6J8H - chains C and A of the 3 polymer chains in the assembly; structure by electron microscopy, 3.20 A resolution.

# Chain C
Protein: Sodium channel subunit beta-2
Source organism: Homo sapiens
UniProtKB: O60939 (SCN2B_HUMAN); numbering as in UniProt (aligned over 1-215)
Sequence (215 residues; row label = number of the first residue in the row):
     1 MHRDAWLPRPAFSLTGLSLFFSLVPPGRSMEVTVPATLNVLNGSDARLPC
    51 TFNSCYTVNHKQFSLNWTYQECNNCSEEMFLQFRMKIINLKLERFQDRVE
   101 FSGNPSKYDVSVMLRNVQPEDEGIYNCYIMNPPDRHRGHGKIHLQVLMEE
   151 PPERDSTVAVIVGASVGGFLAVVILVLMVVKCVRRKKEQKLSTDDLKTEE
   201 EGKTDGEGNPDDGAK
Unresolved in the structure: 1-28, 149-215
Disulfides: Cys50-Cys127, Cys72-Cys75
Glycans and other covalent adducts: N-acetylglucosamine (NAG) linked to Asn66
Swiss-Prot annotation at these positions:
  - site (Binds SCN2A): Tyr56, Arg135
  - modified residue: Ser192 (Phosphoserine), Thr204 (Phosphothreonine)
  - glycosylation (N-linked (GlcNAc...) asparagine): Asn42, Asn66, Asn74
  - natural variant: Arg28 (R28Q: In ATFB14; R28W: In ATFB14), Asp211 (D211G: Found in a patient with Brugada syndrome; uncertain significance)
  - mutagenesis: Cys55 (C55A/S: Does not bind alpha subunit. Loss of ability to protect alpha subunit from inhibition by the spider protoxin-II)

# Chain A
Protein: Sodium channel protein type 9 subunit alpha
Source organism: Homo sapiens
UniProtKB: Q15858 (SCN9A_HUMAN); numbering as in UniProt (aligned over 1-1988)
Sequence (2031 residues; row label = number of the first residue in the row; numbers below 1 keep their minus sign (Met-42 is residue -42)):
   -42 MASWSHPQFEKGGGARGGSGGGSWSHPQFEKGFDYKDDDDKGTMAMLPPP
     8 GPQSFVHFTKQSLALIEQRIAERKSKEPKEEKKDDDEEAPKPSSDLEAGK
    58 QLPFIYGDIPPGMVSEPLEDLDPYYADKKTFIVLNKGKTIFRFNATPALY
   108 MLSPFSPLRRISIKILVHSLFSMLIMCTILTNCIFMTMNNPPDWTKNVEY
   158 TFTGIYTFESLVKILARGFCVGEFTFLRDPWNWLDFVVIVFAYLTEFVNL
   208 GNVSALRTFRVLRALKTISVIPGLKTIVGALIQSVKKLSDVMILTVFCLS
   258 VFALIGLQLFMGNLKHKCFRNSLENNETLESIMNTLESEEDFRKYFYYLE
   308 GSKDALLCGFSTDSGQCPEGYTCVKIGRNPDYGYTSFDTFSWAFLALFRL
   358 MTQDYWENLYQQTLRAAGKTYMIFFVVVIFLGSFYLINLILAVVAMAYKE
   408 QNQANIEEAKQKELEFQQMLDRLKKEQEEAEAIAAAAAEYTSIRRSRIMG
   458 LSESSSETSKLSSKSAKERRNRRKKKNQKKLSSGEEKGDAEKLSKSESED
   508 SIRRKSFHLGVEGHRRAHEKRLSTPNQSPLSIRGSLFSARRSSRTSLFSF
   558 KGRGRDIGSETEFADDEHSIFGDNESRRGSLFVPHRPQERRSSNISQASR
   608 SPPMLPVNGKMHSAVDCNGVVSLVDGRSALMLPNGQLLPEVIIDKATSDD
   658 SGTTNQIHKKRRCSSYLLSEDMLNDPNLRQRAMSRASILTNTVEELEESR
   708 QKCPPWWYRFAHKFLIWNCSPYWIKFKKCIYFIVMDPFVDLAITICIVLN
   758 TLFMAMEHHPMTEEFKNVLAIGNLVFTGIFAAEMVLKLIAMDPYEYFQVG
   808 WNIFDSLIVTLSLVELFLADVEGLSVLRSFRLLRVFKLAKSWPTLNMLIK
   858 IIGNSVGALGNLTLVLAIIVFIFAVVGMQLFGKSYKECVCKINDDCTLPR
   908 WHMNDFFHSFLIVFRVLCGEWIETMWDCMEVAGQAMCLIVYMMVMVIGNL
   958 VVLNLFLALLLSSFSSDNLTAIEEDPDANNLQIAVTRIKKGINYVKQTLR
  1008 EFILKAFSKKPKISREIRQAEDLNTKKENYISNHTLAEMSKGHNFLKEKD
  1058 KISGFGSSVDKHLMEDSDGQSFIHNPSLTVTVPIAPGESDLENMNAEELS
  1108 SDSDSEYSKVRLNRSSSSECSTVDNPLPGEGEEAEAEPMNSDEPEACFTD
  1158 GCVWRFSCCQVNIESGKGKIWWNIRKTCYKIVEHSWFESFIVLMILLSSG
  1208 ALAFEDIYIERKKTIKIILEYADKIFTYIFILEMLLKWIAYGYKTYFTNA
  1258 WCWLDFLIVDVSLVTLVANTLGYSDLGPIKSLRTLRALRPLRALSRFEGM
  1308 RVVVNALIGAIPSIMNVLLVCLIFWLIFSIMGVNLFAGKFYECINTTDGS
  1358 RFPASQVPNRSECFALMNVSQNVRWKNLKVNFDNVGLGYLSLLQVATFKG
  1408 WTIIMYAAVDSVNVDKQPKYEYSLYMYIYFVVFIIFGSFFTLNLFIGVII
  1458 DNFNQQKKKLGGQDIFMTEEQKKYYNAMKKLGSKKPQKPIPRPGNKIQGC
  1508 IFDLVTNQAFDISIMVLICLNMVTMMVEKEGQSQHMTEVLYWINVVFIIL
  1558 FTGECVLKLISLRHYYFTVGWNIFDFVVVIISIVGMFLADLIETYFVSPT
  1608 LFRVIRLARIGRILRLVKGAKGIRTLLFALMMSLPALFNIGLLLFLVMFI
  1658 YAIFGMSNFAYVKKEDGINDMFNFETFGNSMICLFQITTSAGWDGLLAPI
  1708 LNSKPPDCDPKKVHPGSSVEGDCGNPSVGIFYFVSYIIISFLVVVNMYIA
  1758 VILENFSVATEESTEPLSEDDFEMFYEVWEKFDPDATQFIEFSKLSDFAA
  1808 ALDPPLLIAKPNKVQLIAMDLPMVSGDRIHCLDILFAFTKRVLGESGEMD
  1858 SLRSQMEERFMSANPSKVSYEPITTTLKRKQEDVSATVIQRAYRRYRLRQ
  1908 NVKNISSIYIKDGDRDDDLLNKKDMAFDNVNENSSPEKTDATSSTTSPPS
  1958 YDSVTKPDKEKYEQDRTEKEDKGKDSKESKK
Unresolved in the structure: -42 to 113, 418-725, 826-830, 973-1174, 1769-1988
Disulfides: Cys275-Cys324, Cys897-Cys903, Cys935-Cys944, Cys1350-Cys1370, Cys1715-Cys1730
Glycans and other covalent adducts: N-acetylglucosamine (NAG) linked to Asn283, Asn1352, Asn1366, Asn1375
Sequence notes: expression tag (-42 to 0); variant Lys406 (Glu in Q15858)
Ligand contacts: Saxitoxin (9SL; [(3aS,4R,10aS)-2,6-diamino-10,10-dihydroxy-3a,4,9,10-tetrahydro-3H,8H-pyrrolo[1,2-c]purin-4-yl]methyl carbamate): Tyr362, Glu364, Arg922, Glu927, Glu930, Phe1405, Lys1406, Gly1407, Trp1408, Thr1409, Ile1410, Ala1698, Gly1699, Asp1701
Swiss-Prot annotation at these positions:
  - site (Is directly targeted by the spider protoxin-II): Glu822, Asp827
  - modified residue: Ser1490 (Phosphoserine)
  - glycosylation (N-linked (GlcNAc...) asparagine): Asn209, Asn283, Asn1352, Asn1366, Asn1375
  - natural variant: Gln10 (Q10R: In PERYTHM), Ile62 (I62V: Found in a patient with febrile seizures; uncertain significance), Pro149 (P149Q: Found in a patient with febrile seizures; uncertain significance), Phe216 (F216S: In PERYTHM), Ser241 (S241T: In PERYTHM), Asn395 (N395K: In PERYTHM), Asn641 (N641Y: Found in patients with febrile seizures plus; uncertain significance), Cys710 (C710Y: Found in a patient with severe myoclonic epilepsy in infancy; uncertain significance), Ile859 (I859T: In PERYTHM), Leu869 (L869F: In PERYTHM; L869H: In PERYTHM), Arg907 (R907Q: In CIP), Arg1007 (R1007C: In PEXPD), 11 further natural variant entries in UniProt
  - mutagenesis: Glu764 (E764Q: 5-fold less blocked by the spider huwentoxin-IV), Ile778 (I778A: 5-fold less inhibited by the spider protoxin-II), Glu822 (E822A: No change in inhibition (IC(50)) by the spider protoxin-II, but has a significant impact on channel activation by shifiting the V(50) towart 0 mV when targeted by protoxin-II ...), Leu823 (L823A: 9-fold less inhibited by the spider protoxin-II), Phe824 (F824A: 4-fold less inhibited by the spider protoxin-II; F824C: Less inhibited by the spider protoxin-II), Leu825 (L825A: No change in inhibition by the spider protoxin-II; L825C: 19-fold less blocked by the spider huwentoxin-IV), Ala826 (A826L: 8-fold less inhibited by the spider protoxin-II), Asp827 (D827A: 13-fold less blocked by the spider huwentoxin-IV, 3-fold less inhibited by the spider protoxin-II, and has a significant impact on channel activation by shifiting the V(50) towart 0 mV when ...), Glu829 (E829C: 400-fold less blocked by the spider huwentoxin-IV), Thr1409 to Ile1410 (Important increase in inhibition by saxitoxin and little increase in inhibition by tetrodotoxin), Ser1490 (S1490A: Abolishes stimulation by agents that stimulate PKC activity; S1490D/E: Increases current amplitude), Asp1597 (D1597A: Decrease of the inhibition of fast inactivation produced by scorpion alpha-toxins CvIV4 and AaH2 on this channel), 2 further mutagenesis entries in UniProt

# Interface between chain C and chain A
Disulfides between the chains: Cys55(C)-Cys895(A)
Pairs across the interface (6):
  Cys55(C) - Cys895(A)  disulfide
  Cys55(C) - Lys898(A)
  Tyr56(C) - Glu894(A)  hydrogen bond (side chain-backbone)
  Tyr56(C) - Cys895(A)  hydrogen bond (side chain-backbone)
  Tyr56(C) - Cys897(A)
  Tyr56(C) - Lys898(A)
Also at the interface, not in a pair above, chain C (4 interface residues in all): Pro133, Asp134
Also at the interface, not in a pair above, chain A (5 interface residues in all): Val896

# Summary
The interface between chain C and chain A involves 4 residues on one side and 5 on the other; the contacts
include 1 disulfide bond and 2 hydrogen bonds. Polar contacts include Tyr56(C)-Glu894(A) and
Tyr56(C)-Cys895(A). Ligands of chain A: Saxitoxin.
Here chain C is Sodium channel subunit beta-2 and chain A is Sodium channel protein type 9 subunit alpha, both
from Homo sapiens. Entry 6J8H (Structure of human voltage-gated sodium channel Nav1.7 in complex with
auxiliary beta subunits, huwentoxin-IV and saxitoxin ...) was determined by electron microscopy (same
publication as 6J8G, 6J8I and 6J8J).
